Entry 8W1J (X-ray diffraction, 1.80 A resolution); this record covers chain A.

[Chain A]
Name: Fatty acid decarboxylase
Source organism: Corynebacterium lipophiloflavum
UniProtKB: C0XPZ5 (C0XPZ5_CORLD); numbering as in UniProt (aligned over 1-429)
Sequence (450 residues; numbered -20 to 429; the number before each row is that of its first residue; numbers below 1 keep their minus sign (Met-20 is residue -20)):
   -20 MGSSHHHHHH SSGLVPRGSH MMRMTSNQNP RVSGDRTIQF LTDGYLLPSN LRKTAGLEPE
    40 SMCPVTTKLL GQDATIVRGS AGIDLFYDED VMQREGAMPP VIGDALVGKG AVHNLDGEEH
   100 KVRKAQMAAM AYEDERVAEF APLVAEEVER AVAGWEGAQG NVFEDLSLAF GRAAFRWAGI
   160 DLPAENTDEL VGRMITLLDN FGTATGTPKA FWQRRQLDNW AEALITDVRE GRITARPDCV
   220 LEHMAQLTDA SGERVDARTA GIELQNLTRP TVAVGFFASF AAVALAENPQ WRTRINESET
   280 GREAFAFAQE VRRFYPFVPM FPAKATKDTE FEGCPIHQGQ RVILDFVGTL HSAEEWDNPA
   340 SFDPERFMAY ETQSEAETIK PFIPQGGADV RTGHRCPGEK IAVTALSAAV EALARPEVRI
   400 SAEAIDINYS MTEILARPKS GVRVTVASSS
Unresolved in the structure: -20 to 8, 429
Construct notes: expression tag (-20 to 0)
Ion coordination: heme Fe near Cys375 (its only coordinating residue here)
Ligand contacts: heme (HEM): Phe65, Tyr66, Arg73, Val91, His92, His99, Lys103, Met106, Ala110, Asn245, Leu246, Pro249, Thr250, Ala252, Val253, Phe256, Phe296, Val297, Phe300, Phe325, Pro363, Gln364, Gly365, Gly372, His373, Arg374, Cys375, Pro376, Gly377, Ile380, Ala381

[In short]
Chain A binds heme.
Chain A is Fatty acid decarboxylase (Corynebacterium lipophiloflavum); the structure, Crystal Structure of a
fatty acid decarboxylase from Corynebacterium lipophiloflavum in complex with palmitic acid, was determined by
X-ray diffraction together with 8VWK and 8W1K from the same study.
